PDB entry 2Z31 | X-ray diffraction, 2.70 A resolution | chains A and B of the 5 polymer chains in the assembly

== Chain A ==
Name: T-cell receptor alpha-chain
Source organism: Mus musculus
UniProt: Q5R1F5 (Q5R1F5_MOUSE); the author numbering skips numbers that UniProt does not, so the offset changes along the chain: 1-59 = UniProt 21-79; 61-93 = UniProt 80-112
Chain sequence (112 residues; each row starts with the number of its first residue; note: 5 numbers in that range are skipped by the numbering (no residue carries them; nothing is unmodelled there)):
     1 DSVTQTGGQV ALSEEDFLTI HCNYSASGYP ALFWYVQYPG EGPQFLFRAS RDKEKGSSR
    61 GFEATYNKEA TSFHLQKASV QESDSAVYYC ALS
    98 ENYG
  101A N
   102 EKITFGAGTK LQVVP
Disulfide bonds: Cys22-Cys90

== Chain B ==
Name: T-cell receptor beta-chain
Source organism: Mus musculus
UniProt: A2NTY6 (A2NTY6_MOUSE); aligned to UniProt positions 32-142 over residues 3-117 (the alignment contains insertions or deletions, so no single offset holds)
Chain sequence (111 residues; numbered 3 to 117; 4 numbers in that range are skipped by the numbering (no residue carries them; nothing is unmodelled there); the number before each row is that of its first residue):
     3 AVTQSPRNKV AVTGEKVTLS CNQTNNHNNM YWYRQDTGHG LRLIYYSYGA GSTEKGDIPD
    63 G
    65 YKASRPSQEN FSLTLESATP SQTSVYFCAS GDASGG
   104 NTLYFGAGTR LSVL
Disulfide bonds: Cys23-Cys92

== Chain A / chain B interface ==
Residue-residue contacts - 37 pairs, chain A then chain B:
  Phe33(A) - Gly100(B)
  Tyr35(A) - Thr105(B)
  Tyr35(A) - Leu106(B)  hydrogen bond (side chain-backbone)
  Gln37(A) - Gln37(B)
  Gln37(A) - Phe91(B)
  Glu41(A) - Phe91(B)
  Gly42(A) - Phe91(B)
  Gly42(A) - Gly109(B)
  Pro43(A) - Leu43(B)  hydrophobic
  Pro43(A) - Phe91(B)
  Pro43(A) - Phe108(B)
  Phe45(A) - Thr105(B)
  Arg48(A) - Gly100(B)  hydrogen bond (side chain-backbone)
  Arg48(A) - Thr105(B)
  Tyr89(A) - Gln37(B)  hydrogen bond
  Tyr89(A) - Gly42(B)
  Tyr89(A) - Leu43(B)
  Ser93(A) - Gly100(B)
  Asn101A(A) - Tyr50(B)  hydrogen bond (backbone-side chain)
  Glu102(A) - Asn31(B)
  Glu102(A) - Tyr33(B)  hydrogen bond (backbone-side chain)
  Glu102(A) - Ser98(B)
  Glu102(A) - Gly99(B)  hydrogen bond (side chain-backbone)
  Glu102(A) - Gly100(B)  hydrogen bond (side chain-backbone)
  Glu102(A) - Asn104(B)  hydrogen bond (side chain-backbone)
  Lys103(A) - Tyr48(B)
  Lys103(A) - Asp59(B)  salt bridge
  Ile104(A) - Tyr33(B)
  Ile104(A) - Tyr35(B)  hydrogen bond (backbone-side chain)
  Ile104(A) - Asn104(B)
  Ile104(A) - Leu106(B)  hydrophobic
  Phe106(A) - Tyr35(B)  hydrophobic
  Phe106(A) - Leu43(B)  hydrophobic
  Gly107(A) - His41(B)
  Gly107(A) - Gly42(B)
  Gly107(A) - Leu43(B)
  Ala108(A) - Gly42(B)
Interface residues without a listed pair, chain A (18 interface residues in all): Gly40
Interface residues without a listed pair, chain B (24 interface residues in all): Arg9, Gly40, Leu45, Ala97, Ala110

== In short ==
18 residues of chain A face 24 of chain B across their interface, with 9 hydrogen bonds and 1 salt bridge.
Among the polar pairs are Lys103(A)-Asp59(B), Tyr35(A)-Leu106(B) and Arg48(A)-Gly100(B).
Here chain A is T-cell receptor alpha-chain and chain B is T-cell receptor beta-chain, both from Mus musculus.
Entry 2Z31 (Crystal structure of immune receptor complex) was determined by X-ray diffraction together with
2PXY and 2Z35 from the same study.
